6X98 - chains A and H of the 12 polymer chains in the assembly; structure by electron microscopy, 3.38 A resolution.

# Chain A
Molecule: BG505 HIV-1 Env gp120
Source organism: Human immunodeficiency virus 1
UniProtKB: Q2N0S6 (Q2N0S6_9HIV1); the construct lacks a stretch of the UniProt sequence and is renumbered around it, so the offset changes along the chain: 31-141 = UniProt 30-140; 150-185 = UniProt 141-176; 188-309 = UniProt 187-308; 312-323 = UniProt 309-320; 2 more segments
Chain sequence (516 residues; each row starts with the number of its first residue; note: 13 numbers in that range are skipped by the numbering (no residue carries them; nothing is unmodelled there); a row labelled like 185A-185J holds insertion residues (185A, then the next letters in order); numbers below 1 keep their minus sign (Met-4 is residue -4)):
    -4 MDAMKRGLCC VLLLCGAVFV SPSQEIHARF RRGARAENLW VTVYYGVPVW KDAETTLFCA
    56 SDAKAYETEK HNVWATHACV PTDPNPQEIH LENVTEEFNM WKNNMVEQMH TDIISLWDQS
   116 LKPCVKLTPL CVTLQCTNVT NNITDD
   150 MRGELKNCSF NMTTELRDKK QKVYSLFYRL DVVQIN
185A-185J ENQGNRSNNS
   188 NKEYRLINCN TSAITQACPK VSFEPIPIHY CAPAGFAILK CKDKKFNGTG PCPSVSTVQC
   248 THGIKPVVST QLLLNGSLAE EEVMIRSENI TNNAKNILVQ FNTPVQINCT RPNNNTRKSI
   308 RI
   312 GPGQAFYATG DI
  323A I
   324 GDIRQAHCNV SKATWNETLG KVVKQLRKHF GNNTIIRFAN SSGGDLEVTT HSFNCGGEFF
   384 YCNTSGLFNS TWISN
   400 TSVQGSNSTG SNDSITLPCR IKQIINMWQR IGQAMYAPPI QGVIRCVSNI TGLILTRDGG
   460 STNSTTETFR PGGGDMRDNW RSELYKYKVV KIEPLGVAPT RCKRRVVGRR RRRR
Disordered / not traced: -4 to 34, 59-65, 185B-185J, 400-410, 459-462, 504-513
Disulfides: Cys54-Cys74, Cys119-Cys205, Cys126-Cys196, Cys131-Cys157, Cys218-Cys247, Cys228-Cys239, Cys296-Cys331, Cys378-Cys445, Cys385-Cys418
Covalently attached groups: N-acetylglucosamine (NAG) linked to Asn88, Asn133, Asn156, Asn160, Asn197, Asn234, Asn262, Asn276, Asn295, Asn301, Asn332, Asn339, Asn363, Asn386, Asn392, Asn448
Construct notes: expression tag (-4 to 30); engineered mutation Asn332 (Thr330 in Q2N0S6), Cys501 (Ala498 in Q2N0S6), Arg509 (Glu506 in Q2N0S6), Arg510 (Lys507 in Q2N0S6), Arg512 (Ala509 in Q2N0S6), Arg513 (Val510 in Q2N0S6)

# Chain H
Molecule: monoclonal antibody 11B fragment antigen binding heavy chain
Source organism: Oryctolagus cuniculus
Notes: antibody fragment or engineered binder
Chain sequence (241 residues; row label = number of the first residue in the row; a row labelled like 82A-82C holds insertion residues (82A, then the next letters in order); numbers below 1 keep their minus sign (Met-17 is residue -17)):
   -17 MYRMQLLSCI ALSLALVTNS QLVESGGGLV KPGGTLTLTC KASGFSLSDS YWM
   35A C
    36 WVRQAPGKGL EWVACVF
   52A T
    53 GNGKAYYARW VEGRFTISRS TSLNTATLQM
82A-82C TSL
    83 TAADTATYFC ARGDYDDP
100A-100E LDGVA
   101 TLWGPGTLVT VSSGQPKAPS VFPLAPCCGD TPSSTVTLGC LVKGYLPEPV TVTWNSGTLT
   161 NGVRTFPSVR QSSGLYSLSS VVSVTSSSQP VTCNVAHPAT NTKVDKTVAP STC
Disordered / not traced: -17 to 2, 112-213
Disulfides: Cys22-Cys92, Cys35A-Cys50

# Interface between chain A and chain H
Pairs across the interface (17; chain A residue first):
  Lys232(A) - Tyr97(H)
  Lys232(A) - Asp100B(H)  salt bridge
  Glu267(A) - Asn54(H)  hydrogen bond (backbone-side chain)
  Glu267(A) - Lys56(H)
  Glu268(A) - Trp34(H)
  Glu268(A) - Phe52(H)
  Glu268(A) - Asn54(H)
  Glu268(A) - Tyr58(H)  hydrogen bond
  Glu268(A) - Tyr97(H)  hydrogen bond
  Glu269(A) - Ser32(H)  hydrogen bond
  Glu269(A) - Phe52(H)
  Glu269(A) - Tyr97(H)
  Asn289(A) - Gly53(H)
  Asn289(A) - Asn54(H)  hydrogen bond (backbone-side chain)
  Lys344(A) - Gly53(H)
  Lys347(A) - Asp31(H)  salt bridge
  Lys351(A) - Asp98(H)  salt bridge
Other interface residues (no listed pair), chain A (10 interface residues in all): Lys231, Ala266

# Overview
Chain A and chain H form an interface of 10 and 11 residues respectively, with 5 hydrogen bonds and 3 salt
bridges. Polar pairs include Lys232(A)-Asp100B(H), Lys347(A)-Asp31(H) and Lys351(A)-Asp98(H). Covalently
linked N-acetylglucosamine: at Asn88(A), Asn133(A), Asn156(A), Asn160(A), Asn197(A) and Asn234(A) and 10 more.
Here chain A is BG505 HIV-1 Env gp120 (Human immunodeficiency virus 1) and chain H is monoclonal antibody 11B
fragment antigen binding heavy chain (Oryctolagus cuniculus). Entry 6X98 (Cryo-EM model of HIV-1 Env BG505
SOSIP.664 in complex with rabbit monoclonal antibody 11B fragment antigen ...) was determined by electron
microscopy.
